PDB entry 2XHV | X-ray diffraction, 1.90 A resolution | chain A

# Chain A
Molecule: RNA-directed RNA polymerase
Organism: Hepatitis C virus genotype 1b (strain HC-J4)
Notes: EC 2.7.7.48; fragment: catalytic domain, residues 2420-2989
UniProt: O92972 (POLG_HCVJ4); residues 1-570 here correspond to UniProt positions 2420-2989 (UniProt number = residue number + 2419)
Sequence (579 residues; each row starts with the number of its first residue; numbering starts at 0):
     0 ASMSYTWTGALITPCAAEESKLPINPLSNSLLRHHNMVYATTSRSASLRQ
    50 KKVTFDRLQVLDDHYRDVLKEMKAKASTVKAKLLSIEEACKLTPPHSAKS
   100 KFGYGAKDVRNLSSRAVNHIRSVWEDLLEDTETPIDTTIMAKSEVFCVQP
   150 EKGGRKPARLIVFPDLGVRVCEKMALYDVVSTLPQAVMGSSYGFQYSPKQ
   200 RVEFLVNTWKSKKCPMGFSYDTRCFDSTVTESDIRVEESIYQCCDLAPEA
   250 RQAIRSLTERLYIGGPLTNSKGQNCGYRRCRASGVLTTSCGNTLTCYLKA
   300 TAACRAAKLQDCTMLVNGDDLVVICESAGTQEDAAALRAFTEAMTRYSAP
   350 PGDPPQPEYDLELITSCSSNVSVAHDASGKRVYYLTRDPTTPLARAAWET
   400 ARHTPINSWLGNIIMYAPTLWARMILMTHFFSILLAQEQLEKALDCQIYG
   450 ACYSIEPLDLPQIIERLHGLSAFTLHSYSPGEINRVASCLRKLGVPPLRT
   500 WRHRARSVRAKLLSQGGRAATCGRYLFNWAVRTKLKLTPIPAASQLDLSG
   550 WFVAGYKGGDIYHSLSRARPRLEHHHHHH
Not modelled in the structure: 0, 564-578
Sequence notes: expression tag (0, 571-578); engineered mutation Lys556 (Ser2975 in O92972)
Bound ions: Mg2+: Asp220, Thr221
Curated features (UniProtKB/Swiss-Prot):
  - binding site (Mg(2+)): Asp220, Asp318, Asp319
  - modified residue (Phosphoserine): Ser29, Ser42

# Overview
The Mg2+ site is built by Asp220 and Thr221. UniProt lists 3 Mg2+-binding residues.
Chain A is RNA-directed RNA polymerase (Hepatitis C virus genotype 1b (strain HC-J4)); the structure, HCV-J4
NS5B Polymerase Point Mutant Orthorhombic Crystal Form, was determined by X-ray diffraction together with
2XHU, 2XHW, 2XI2 and 2XI3 from the same study.
